Entry 3ITK (X-ray diffraction, 2.40 A resolution); this record covers chains B and D of the 6 polymer chains in the assembly.

Chain B (and D):
Molecule: UDP-glucose 6-dehydrogenase
Source organism: Homo sapiens
Notes: EC 1.1.1.22; chain D of this document is another copy of the same molecule, construct and numbering; everything in this record applies to it too
UniProtKB: O60701 (UGDH_HUMAN); numbering as in UniProt (aligned over 1-466)
Sequence (467 residues; row label = number of the first residue in the row; numbering starts at 0):
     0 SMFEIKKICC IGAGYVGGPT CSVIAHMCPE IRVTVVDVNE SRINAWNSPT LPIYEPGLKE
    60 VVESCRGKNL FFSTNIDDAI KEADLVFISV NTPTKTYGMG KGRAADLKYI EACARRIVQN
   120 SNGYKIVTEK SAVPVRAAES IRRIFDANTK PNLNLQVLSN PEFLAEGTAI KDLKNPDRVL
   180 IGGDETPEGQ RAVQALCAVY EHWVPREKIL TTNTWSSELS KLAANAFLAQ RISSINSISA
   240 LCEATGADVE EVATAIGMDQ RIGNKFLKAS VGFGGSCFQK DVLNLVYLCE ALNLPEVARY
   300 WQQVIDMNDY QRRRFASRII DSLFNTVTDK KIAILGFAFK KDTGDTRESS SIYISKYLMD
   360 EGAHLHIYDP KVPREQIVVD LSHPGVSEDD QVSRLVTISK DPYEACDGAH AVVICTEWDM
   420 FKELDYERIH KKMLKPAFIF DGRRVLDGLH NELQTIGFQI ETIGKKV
Disordered / not traced: 383-387 (chain D: fully traced)
Sequence notes: expression tag (0); engineered mutation Ala131 (Thr in O60701)
What the authors report for this chain:
  - mutagenesis - C276A, C276S (>=10,000-fold): decreased catalytic activity
  - catalytic residues: Glu161, Lys220, Asn224, Asp280 (proposed by the authors, not directly observed)
  - mutagenesis - C276A (1.6 +/- 0.3 mum): unchanged binding to NAD+

Chain B / chain D interface:
Contacting residue pairs (30; chain B residue first):
  Lys94(B) with Asn324(D), hydrogen bond (side chain-backbone); Glu360(D), salt bridge
  Tyr96(B) with Thr327(D), hydrogen bond; Asp359(D); Glu360(D); Gly361(D)
  Gly97(B) with Asp359(D), hydrogen bond (backbone-backbone); Glu360(D)
  Met98(B) with Arg312(D); Ser316(D); Ile319(D), hydrophobic; Asn324(D); Tyr356(D), hydrophobic; Glu360(D), hydrogen bond (backbone-side chain)
  Ala103(B) with Asn324(D)
  Asp105(B) with Thr325(D), hydrogen bond
  Leu106(B) with Phe323(D)
  Lys107(B) with Thr325(D)
  Glu110(B) with Phe323(D); Thr325(D); Lys329(D), salt bridge; His409(D)
  Arg114(B) with His409(D); Lys434(D), hydrogen bond (side chain-backbone)
  Ser139(B) with Phe323(D)
  Ile143(B) with Phe323(D), hydrophobic
  Ala146(B) with Lys434(D); Pro435(D)
  Asn147(B) with Lys434(D), hydrogen bond (side chain-backbone)
  Tyr286(B) with Asn324(D)
Interface residues without a listed pair, chain B (16 interface residues in all): Arg142
Interface residues without a listed pair, chain D (16 interface residues in all): Leu433

Overview:
Chain B and chain D each contribute 16 residues to their interface, with 7 hydrogen bonds and 2 salt bridges.
Polar contacts include Lys94(B)-Glu360(D), Glu110(B)-Lys329(D) and Lys94(B)-Asn324(D). From the paper:
catalytic residues Glu161(B), Lys220(B) and Asn224(B) among others; C276A and C276S of chain B reduce
catalytic activity.
Both chains are UDP-glucose 6-dehydrogenase (Homo sapiens). Entry 3ITK (Crystal structure of human UDP-glucose
dehydrogenase Thr131Ala, apo form) was determined by X-ray diffraction, deposited together with 2QG4 and 2Q3E.
